6SJG - chains B and D of the 4 polymer chains in the assembly; structure by electron microscopy, 3.80 A resolution.

[Chain B]
Molecule: RecBCD enzyme subunit RecB
From: Escherichia coli
Notes: EC 3.1.11.5
UniProtKB: P08394 (RECB_ECOLI); residues 1-1180 here = UniProt positions 1-1180
Sequence (1181 residues; numbered 0 to 1180; the number before each row is that of its first residue; numbering starts at 0):
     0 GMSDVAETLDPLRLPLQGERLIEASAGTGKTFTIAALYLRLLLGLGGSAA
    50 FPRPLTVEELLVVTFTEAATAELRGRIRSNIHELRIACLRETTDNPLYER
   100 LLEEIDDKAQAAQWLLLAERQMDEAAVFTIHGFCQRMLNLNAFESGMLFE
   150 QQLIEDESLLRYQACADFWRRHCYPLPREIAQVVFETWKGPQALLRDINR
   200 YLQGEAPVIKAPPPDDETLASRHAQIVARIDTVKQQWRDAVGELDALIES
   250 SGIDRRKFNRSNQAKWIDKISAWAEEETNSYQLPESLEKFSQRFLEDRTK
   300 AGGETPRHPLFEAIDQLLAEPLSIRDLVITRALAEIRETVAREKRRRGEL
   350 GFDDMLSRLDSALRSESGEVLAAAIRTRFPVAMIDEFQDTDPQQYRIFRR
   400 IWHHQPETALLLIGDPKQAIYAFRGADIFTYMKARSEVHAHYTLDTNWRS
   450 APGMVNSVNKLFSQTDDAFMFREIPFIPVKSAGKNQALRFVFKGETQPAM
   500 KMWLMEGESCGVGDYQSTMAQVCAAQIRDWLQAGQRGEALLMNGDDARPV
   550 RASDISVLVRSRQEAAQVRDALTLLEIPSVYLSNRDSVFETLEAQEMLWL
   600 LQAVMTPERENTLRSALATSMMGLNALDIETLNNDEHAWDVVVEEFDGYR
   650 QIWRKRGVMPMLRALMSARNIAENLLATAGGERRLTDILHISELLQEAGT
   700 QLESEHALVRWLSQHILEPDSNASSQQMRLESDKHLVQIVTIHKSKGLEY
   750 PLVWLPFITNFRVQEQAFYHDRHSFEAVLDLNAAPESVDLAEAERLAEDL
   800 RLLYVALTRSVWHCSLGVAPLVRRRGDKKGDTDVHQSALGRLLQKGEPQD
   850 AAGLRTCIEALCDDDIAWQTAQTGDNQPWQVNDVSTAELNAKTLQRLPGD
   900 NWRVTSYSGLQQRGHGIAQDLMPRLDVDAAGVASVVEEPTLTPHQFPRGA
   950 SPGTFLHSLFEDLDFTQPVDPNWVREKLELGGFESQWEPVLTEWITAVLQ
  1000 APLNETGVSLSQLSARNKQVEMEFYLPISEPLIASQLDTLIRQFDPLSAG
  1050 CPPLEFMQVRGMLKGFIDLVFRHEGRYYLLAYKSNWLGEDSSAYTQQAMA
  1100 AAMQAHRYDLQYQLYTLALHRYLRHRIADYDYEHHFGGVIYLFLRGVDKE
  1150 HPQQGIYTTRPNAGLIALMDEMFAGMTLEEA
Unresolved in the structure: 0-4, 290-303, 911-937, 1175-1180
Differences from the reference sequence: expression tag (0); engineered mutation Ala1080 (Asp in P08394)
Curated features (UniProtKB/Swiss-Prot):
  - DNA-binding region: Ile252 to Arg254, Val511, Gly512, Ser560, Arg561, Arg761
  - binding site (ATP): Ala23 to Thr30, Trp447
  - binding site (Mg(2+)): His956, Asp1067, Tyr1081

[Chain D]
Molecule: RecBCD enzyme subunit RecD
From: Escherichia coli
Notes: EC 3.1.11.5
UniProtKB: P04993 (RECD_ECOLI); numbering as in UniProt (aligned over 1-608)
Sequence (608 residues; each row starts with the number of its first residue):
     1 MKLQKQLLEAVEHKQLRPLDVQFALTVAGDEHPAVTLAAALLSHDAGEGH
    51 VCLPLSRLENNEASHPLLATCVSEIGELQNWEECLLASQAVSRGDEPTPM
   101 ILCGDRLYLNRMWCNERTVARFFNEVNHAIEVDEALLAQTLDKLFPVSDE
   151 INWQKVAAAVALTRRISVISGGPGTGKTTTVAKLLAALIQMADGERCRIR
   201 LAAPTGKAAARLTESLGKALRQLPLTDEQKKRIPEDASTLHRLLGAQPGS
   251 QRLRHHAGNPLHLDVLVVDEASMIDLPMMSRLIDALPDHARVIFLGDRDQ
   301 LASVEAGAVLGDICAYANAGFTAERARQLSRLTGTHVPAGTGTEAASLRD
   351 SLCLLQKSYRFGSDSGIGQLAAAINRGDKTAVKTVFQQDFTDIEKRLLQS
   401 GEDYIAMLEEALAGYGRYLDLLQARAEPDLIIQAFNEYQLLCALREGPFG
   451 VAGLNERIEQFMQQKRKIHRHPHSRWYEGRPVMIARNDSALGLFNGDIGI
   501 ALDRGQGTRVWFAMPDGNIKSVQPSRLPEHETTWAMTVHKSQGSEFDHAA
   551 LILPSQRTPVVTRELVYTAVTRARRRLSLYADERILSAAIATRTERRSGL
   601 AALFSSRE
Unresolved in the structure: 1-9, 607-608

[Chain B / chain D interface]
Pairs across the interface (13):
  Glu607(B) - Ser525(D)
  Glu607(B) - Leu527(D)
  Glu609(B) - Ala490(D)
  Glu609(B) - Leu491(D)
  Glu635(B) - Arg526(D)  salt bridge
  Trp638(B) - Arg526(D)
  Asp639(B) - Arg509(D)  salt bridge
  Asp639(B) - Gln523(D)  hydrogen bond
  Asp639(B) - Arg526(D)  salt bridge
  Val642(B) - Gln523(D)
  Val642(B) - Arg526(D)
  Glu643(B) - Gln523(D)
  Asp646(B) - Ser525(D)  hydrogen bond
Other interface residues (no listed pair), chain B (9 interface residues in all): His636
Other interface residues (no listed pair), chain D (9 interface residues in all): Gln506, Pro528

[In short]
The chain B/chain D interface involves 9 residues from each chain, with 2 hydrogen bonds and 3 salt bridges.
Polar pairs include Glu635(B)-Arg526(D), Asp639(B)-Arg509(D) and Asp639(B)-Arg526(D). Curated annotation
(UniProt) lists a DNA-binding region, 9 ATP-binding residues and 3 Mg2+-binding residues on chain B.
Here chain B is RecBCD enzyme subunit RecB and chain D is RecBCD enzyme subunit RecD, both from Escherichia
coli. Entry 6SJG (Cryo-EM structure of the RecBCD no Chi negative control complex) was determined by electron
microscopy, deposited together with 6SJB, 6SJE, 6SJF, 6T2U and 6T2V.
